Entry 8W9M (electron microscopy, 3.10 A resolution); this record covers chains B and A of the 4 polymer chains in the assembly.

[Chain B (and A)]
Name: Nitrate transport permease protein
Source organism: Nostoc sp. PCC 7120
Notes: chain A of this document is another copy of the same molecule, construct and numbering; everything in this record applies to it too
UniProtKB: Q8YZ77 (Q8YZ77_NOSS1); residue numbers follow UniProt; this construct covers 1-279
Sequence (279 residues; row label = number of the first residue in the row):
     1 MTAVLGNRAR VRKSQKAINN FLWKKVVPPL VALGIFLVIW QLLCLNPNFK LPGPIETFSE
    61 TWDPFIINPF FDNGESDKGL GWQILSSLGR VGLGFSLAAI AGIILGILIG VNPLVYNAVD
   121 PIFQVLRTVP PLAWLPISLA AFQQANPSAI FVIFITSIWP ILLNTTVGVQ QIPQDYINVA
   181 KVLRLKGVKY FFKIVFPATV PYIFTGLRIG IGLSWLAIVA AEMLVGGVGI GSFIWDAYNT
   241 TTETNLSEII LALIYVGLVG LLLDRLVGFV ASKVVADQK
Unresolved in the structure: 1-20, 267-279

[Interface between chain B and chain A]
Contacting residue pairs - 112 pairs, chain B then chain A:
  K24(B) - L114(A)
  K24(B) - N117(A)
  K25(B) - N117(A)
  P28(B) - A118(A)
  P29(B) - N117(A)
  P29(B) - A118(A)
  P29(B) - P121(A)  hydrophobic
  A32(B) - A118(A)
  A32(B) - V119(A)  hydrophobic
  N48(B) - A140(A)
  N48(B) - Q143(A)
  F49(B) - A141(A)  hydrophobic
  K50(B) - A140(A)  hydrogen bond (backbone-backbone)
  K50(B) - Q143(A)
  L51(B) - I137(A)  hydrophobic
  L51(B) - A140(A)
  L114(B) - K24(A)
  N117(B) - K24(A)
  N117(B) - K25(A)  hydrogen bond
  N117(B) - P29(A)
  A118(B) - P28(A)
  A118(B) - P29(A)
  A118(B) - A32(A)
  V119(B) - A32(A)  hydrophobic
  D120(B) - R265(A)  salt bridge
  P121(B) - L261(A)  hydrophobic
  I122(B) - L33(A)  hydrophobic
  Q124(B) - G257(A)
  Q124(B) - G260(A)  hydrogen bond (side chain-backbone)
  Q124(B) - L261(A)  hydrogen bond (side chain-backbone)
  Q124(B) - D264(A)
  V125(B) - G257(A)
  R127(B) - R208(A)  hydrogen bond (side chain-backbone)
  R127(B) - I209(A)
  R127(B) - G212(A)
  R127(B) - D264(A)  salt bridge
  T128(B) - W215(A)
  T128(B) - V256(A)
  T128(B) - G257(A)
  V129(B) - L216(A)
  V129(B) - L253(A)  hydrophobic
  P130(B) - W215(A)
  P130(B) - L216(A)
  P130(B) - V219(A)  hydrophobic
  P130(B) - L253(A)
  P131(B) - L216(A)
  L132(B) - L132(A)  hydrophobic
  L132(B) - V219(A)  hydrophobic
  L132(B) - W235(A)  hydrophobic
  A133(B) - L253(A)  hydrophobic
  L135(B) - Y238(A)
  P136(B) - Y238(A)  hydrophobic
  P136(B) - L246(A)
  P136(B) - I249(A)  hydrophobic
  I137(B) - L51(A)  hydrophobic
  I137(B) - I250(A)  hydrophobic
  I137(B) - L253(A)  hydrophobic
  A140(B) - N48(A)
  A140(B) - K50(A)  hydrogen bond (backbone-backbone)
  A140(B) - L51(A)
  A141(B) - F49(A)  hydrophobic
  Q143(B) - N48(A)
  Q143(B) - K50(A)
  T156(B) - L216(A)
  P160(B) - I209(A)  hydrophobic
  L163(B) - I209(A)  hydrophobic
  N164(B) - N164(A)
  N164(B) - T205(A)
  V167(B) - T205(A)
  Q171(B) - P201(A)
  P201(B) - Q171(A)
  P201(B) - Y202(A)
  Y202(B) - P201(A)
  Y202(B) - Y202(A)
  T205(B) - N164(A)
  T205(B) - V167(A)
  R208(B) - R127(A)  hydrogen bond (backbone-side chain)
  R208(B) - L163(A)
  I209(B) - R127(A)
  I209(B) - P160(A)  hydrophobic
  I209(B) - L163(A)  hydrophobic
  G212(B) - R127(A)
  L213(B) - L213(A)  hydrophobic
  W215(B) - T128(A)
  W215(B) - P130(A)
  L216(B) - V129(A)
  L216(B) - P130(A)
  L216(B) - P131(A)
  L216(B) - T156(A)
  V219(B) - P130(A)  hydrophobic
  V219(B) - L132(A)  hydrophobic
  I234(B) - A133(A)  hydrophobic
  Y238(B) - L135(A)
  Y238(B) - P136(A)  hydrophobic
  L246(B) - P136(A)  hydrophobic
  L246(B) - A140(A)  hydrophobic
  I249(B) - P136(A)  hydrophobic
  L253(B) - V129(A)  hydrophobic
  L253(B) - P130(A)
  L253(B) - A133(A)  hydrophobic
  L253(B) - I137(A)  hydrophobic
  V256(B) - T128(A)
  G257(B) - Q124(A)
  G257(B) - V125(A)
  G257(B) - T128(A)
  L258(B) - V125(A)
  G260(B) - Q124(A)  hydrogen bond (backbone-side chain)
  L261(B) - P121(A)  hydrophobic
  L261(B) - Q124(A)  hydrogen bond (backbone-side chain)
  L261(B) - V125(A)  hydrophobic
  D264(B) - Q124(A)
  R265(B) - D120(A)  salt bridge
Also at the interface, not in a pair above, chain B (66 interface residues in all): L33, Y116, I211, I218, M223, W235, I250
Also at the interface, not in a pair above, chain A (66 interface residues in all): Y116, I122, I211, I218, M223, I234, L258

[In short]
The chain B/chain A interface involves 66 residues from each chain; the contacts include 9 hydrogen bonds and
3 salt bridges. Polar pairs include D120(B)-R265(A), R127(B)-D264(A) and N117(B)-K25(A).
Chain B and chain A are both Nitrate transport permease protein (Nostoc sp. PCC 7120); the structure, Cryo-EM
structure of the cyanobacterial nitrate transporter NrtBCD in complex with ATP, was determined by electron
microscopy together with 8WM7 and 8WM8 from the same study.
